Entry 8AH6 (X-ray diffraction, 1.63 A resolution); this record covers chains A and B.

[Chain A (and B)]
Protein: cDNA FLJ50577, highly similar to Discs large homolog 4
Organism: Homo sapiens
Notes: chain B of this document is another copy of the same molecule, construct and numbering; everything in this record applies to it too
Reference sequence: B7Z4H2 (B7Z4H2_HUMAN); residues 302-403 here correspond to UniProt positions 242-343 (UniProt number = residue number - 60)
Amino-acid sequence (104 residues; numbered 300 to 403; the number before each row is that of its first residue):
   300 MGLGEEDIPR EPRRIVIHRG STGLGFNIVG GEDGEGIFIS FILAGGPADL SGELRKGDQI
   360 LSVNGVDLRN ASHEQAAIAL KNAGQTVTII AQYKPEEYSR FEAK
Unresolved in the structure: 300, 402-403 (chain B: 300, 403)
Differences from the reference sequence: initiating methionine (300); expression tag (301)
Reported in the primary citation:
  - contacts within the chain: Arg312-Asp357 (salt bridge)

[How chain A and chain B interact]
Residue-residue contacts (29):
  Gly330(A) with Asn326(B)
  Glu331(A) with Thr321(B), hydrogen bond; Gly322(B); Leu323(B), hydrogen bond (side chain-backbone); Gly324(B), hydrogen bond (side chain-backbone); Phe325(B); Asn326(B); Leu342(B)
  Asp332(A) with Gly322(B); Leu323(B), hydrogen bond (side chain-backbone); Gly324(B); Phe325(B), hydrogen bond (backbone-backbone); Asn326(B); Ala376(B); Leu379(B)
  Gly333(A) with Asn326(B), hydrogen bond (backbone-side chain); Ile327(B); His372(B); Ala376(B)
  Asn369(A) with Asn326(B), hydrogen bond (backbone-side chain); Val328(B); His372(B)
  Ala370(A) with Asn326(B)
  Ser371(A) with Phe340(B)
  Glu396(A) with Glu373(B)
  Arg399(A) with Ile377(B); Asn381(B)
  Phe400(A) with Ala376(B), hydrophobic; Ile377(B), hydrophobic
Interface residues without a listed pair, chain A (12 interface residues in all): Glu334, Gln374
Interface residues without a listed pair, chain B (18 interface residues in all): Arg318, Lys380
From the paper, about this interface:
  - specific contacts: Asp332(A)-Arg318(B)

[In short]
12 residues of chain A and 18 residues of chain B are in contact; the contacts include 7 hydrogen bonds. Polar
contacts include Glu331(A)-Thr321(B), Glu331(A)-Leu323(B) and Glu331(A)-Gly324(B). The paper describes a
contact between Asp332(A) and Arg318(B). From the paper: contacts within the chain involving Asp357(A) and
Arg312(A).
Both chains are cDNA FLJ50577, highly similar to Discs large homolog 4 (Homo sapiens). Entry 8AH6 (Crystal
Structure of the third PDZ domain of PSD-95 protein in the space group P21 at ...) was determined by X-ray
diffraction, deposited together with 8AH4, 8AH5, 8AH7 and 8AH8.
